Entry 4G3U (X-ray diffraction, 2.69 A resolution); this record covers chain A.

== Chain A ==
Molecule: oxidoreductase DprE1
Source organism: Mycobacterium smegmatis
Notes: EC 1.-.-.-
UniProt: A0R607 (A0R607_MYCS2); numbering as in UniProt (aligned over 66-468)
Chain sequence (403 residues; each row starts with the number of its first residue):
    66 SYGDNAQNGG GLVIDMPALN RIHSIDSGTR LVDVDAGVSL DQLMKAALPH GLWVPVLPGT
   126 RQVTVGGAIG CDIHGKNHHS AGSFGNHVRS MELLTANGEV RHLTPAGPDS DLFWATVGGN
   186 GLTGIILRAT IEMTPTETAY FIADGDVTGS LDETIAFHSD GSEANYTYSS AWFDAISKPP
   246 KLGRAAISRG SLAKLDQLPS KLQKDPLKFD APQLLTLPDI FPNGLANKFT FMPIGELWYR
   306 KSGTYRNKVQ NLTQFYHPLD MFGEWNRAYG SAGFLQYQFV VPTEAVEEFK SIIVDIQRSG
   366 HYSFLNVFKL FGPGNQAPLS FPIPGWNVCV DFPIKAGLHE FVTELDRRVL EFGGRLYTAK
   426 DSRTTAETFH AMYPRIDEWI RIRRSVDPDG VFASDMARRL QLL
Unresolved in the structure: 66-74, 275-307, 323-337
UniProt features mapped onto this chain:
  - binding site (FAD): Gly-116
Reported in the primary citation:
  - self-association interface (contacts with another copy of this molecule): Gly-75 to Leu-84
  - conformationally variable residues (order/disorder transition): Gly-75 to Leu-84

== Summary ==
From UniProt: FAD-binding residue Gly-116. The paper reports conformational variability at Gly-75; a
self-association interface involving Gly-75.
Chain A is oxidoreductase DprE1 (Mycobacterium smegmatis); the structure, Mycobacterium smegmatis DprE1 -
monoclinic crystal form, was determined by X-ray diffraction, deposited together with 4G3T.
